Entry 6UUN (electron microscopy, 3.00 A resolution); this record covers chains B and R of the 7 polymer chains in the assembly.

# Chain B
Molecule: Guanine nucleotide-binding protein G(I)/G(S)/G(T) subunit beta-1
Source organism: Homo sapiens
UniProt: P62873 (GBB1_HUMAN); numbering as in UniProt (aligned over 2-340)
Amino-acid sequence (350 residues; each row starts with the number of its first residue; numbers below 1 keep their minus sign (Met-9 is residue -9)):
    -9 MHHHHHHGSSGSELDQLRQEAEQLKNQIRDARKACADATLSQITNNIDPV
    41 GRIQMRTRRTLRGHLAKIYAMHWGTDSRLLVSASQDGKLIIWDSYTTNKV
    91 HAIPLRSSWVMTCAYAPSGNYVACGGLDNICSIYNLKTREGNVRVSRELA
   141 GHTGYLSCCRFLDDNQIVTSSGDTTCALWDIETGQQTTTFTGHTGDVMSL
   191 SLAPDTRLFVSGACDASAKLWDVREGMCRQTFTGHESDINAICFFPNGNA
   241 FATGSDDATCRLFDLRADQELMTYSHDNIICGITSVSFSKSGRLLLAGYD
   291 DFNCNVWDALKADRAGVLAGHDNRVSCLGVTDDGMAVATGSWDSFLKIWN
Unresolved in the structure: -9 to 4
Construct notes: expression tag (-9 to 1)
Swiss-Prot annotation at these positions:
  - modified residue: Ser2 (N-acetylserine), His266 (Phosphohistidine)
  - natural variant: Leu30 (L30F: In MRD42; uncertain significance), Arg52 (R52G: In MRD42), Gly64 (G64V: In MRD42), Asp76 (D76E: In MRD42; D76G: In MRD42), Gly77 (G77S: In MRD42), Lys78 (K78R: In MRD42), Ile80 (I80N: In MRD42; I80T: In MRD42), His91 (H91R: In MRD42; uncertain significance), Ala92 (A92T: In MRD42), Pro94 (P94S: In MRD42), Leu95 (L95P: In MRD42), Arg96 (R96L: In MRD42), 5 further natural variant entries in UniProt

# Chain R
Molecule: Calcitonin gene-related peptide type 1 receptor
Source organism: Homo sapiens
UniProt: Q16602 (CALRL_HUMAN); residues 22-461 here = UniProt positions 22-461
Amino-acid sequence (490 residues; numbered -9 to 480; the number before each row is that of its first residue; numbers below 1 keep their minus sign (Met-9 is residue -9)):
    -9 MKTIIALSYIFCLVFADYKDDDDLEVLFQGPAELEESPEDSIQLGVTRNK
    41 IMTAQYECYQKIMQDPIQQAEGVYCNRTWDGWLCWNDVAAGTESMQLCPD
    91 YFQDFDPSEKVTKICDQDGNWFRHPASNRTWTNYTQCNVNTHEKVKTALN
   141 LFYLTIIGHGLSIASLLISLGIFFYFKSLSCQRITLHKNLFFSFVCNSVV
   191 TIIHLTAVANNQALVATNPVSCKVSQFIHLYLMGCNYFWMLCEGIYLHTL
   241 IVVAVFAEKQHLMWYYFLGWGFPLIPACIHAIARSLYYNDNCWISSDTHL
   291 LYIIHGPICAALLVNLFFLLNIVRVLITKLKVTHQAESNLYMKAVRATLI
   341 LVPLLGIEFVLIPWRPEGKIAEEVYDYIMHILMHFQGLLVSTIFCFFNGE
   391 VQAILRRNWNQYKIQFGNSFSNSEALRSASYTVSTISDGPGYSHDCPSEH
   441 LNGKSIHDIENVLLKPENLYNPAGLEVLFQGPHHHHHHHH
Unresolved in the structure: -9 to 34, 324-328, 354-362, 403-480
Construct notes: initiating methionine (-9); expression tag (-8 to 21, 462-480)
Swiss-Prot annotation at these positions:
  - region: Thr288, His289 (Required for RAMP3 interaction)
  - site: Gln202 (Required for ADM interaction), Gln250 (Required for RAMP3 interaction), Ser286 (Required for ADM2 interaction), Thr288 (Required for RAMP2 interaction), His295 (Required for ADM2 interaction), Trp354 (Required for ADM2 interaction), Met373 (Required for ADM interaction)
  - modified residue (Phosphoserine): Ser420, Ser445
  - glycosylation (N-linked (GlcNAc...) asparagine): Asn66, Asn118, Asn123
  - natural variant: Val205 (deletion: In LMPHM8; uncertain significance)
  - mutagenesis: Trp72 (W72A: Strongly reduced affinity for adrenomedullin), Phe92 (F92A: Strongly reduced affinity for adrenomedullin), Trp121 (W121A: Strongly reduced affinity for adrenomedullin)
Disulfides: Cys48-Cys74, Cys65-Cys105, Cys88-Cys127, Cys212-Cys282
What the authors report for this chain:
  - conformationally variable residues (helix shift, loop rearrangement): Phe246, Leu351

# Chain B / chain R interface
Contacting residue pairs (7):
  Arg46(B) with Gln401(R)
  Arg52(B) with Lys167(R)
  Phe292(B) with Arg397(R)
  His311(B) with Arg397(R)
  Asp312(B) with Ser168(R), hydrogen bond; Ile394(R); Arg397(R), salt bridge
Also at the interface, not in a pair above, chain B (6 interface residues in all): Phe335

# In short
Chain B and chain R form an interface of 6 and 5 residues respectively, with 1 hydrogen bond and 1 salt
bridge. Polar contacts include Asp312(B)-Arg397(R) and Asp312(B)-Ser168(R). From UniProt: 3 mutagenesis sites
on chain R. The paper reports conformational variability at Phe246(R) and Leu351(R).
Chain B is Guanine nucleotide-binding protein G(I)/G(S)/G(T) subunit beta-1 and chain R is Calcitonin
gene-related peptide type 1 receptor, both from Homo sapiens; the structure, CryoEM Structure of the active
Adrenomedullin 1 receptor G protein complex with adrenomedullin peptide, was determined by electron microscopy
together with 6UUS and 6UVA from the same study.
